Entry 2IRZ (X-ray diffraction, 1.80 A resolution); this record covers chain A.

# Chain A
Name: Beta-secretase 1
Source organism: Homo sapiens
Notes: EC 3.4.23.46; fragment: protease domain
Reference sequence: P56817 (BACE1_HUMAN); residues 1-385 here correspond to UniProt positions 62-446 (UniProt number = residue number + 61)
Amino-acid sequence (405 residues; numbered 1 to 385 plus 20 insertion-coded residues; the number before each row is that of its first residue):
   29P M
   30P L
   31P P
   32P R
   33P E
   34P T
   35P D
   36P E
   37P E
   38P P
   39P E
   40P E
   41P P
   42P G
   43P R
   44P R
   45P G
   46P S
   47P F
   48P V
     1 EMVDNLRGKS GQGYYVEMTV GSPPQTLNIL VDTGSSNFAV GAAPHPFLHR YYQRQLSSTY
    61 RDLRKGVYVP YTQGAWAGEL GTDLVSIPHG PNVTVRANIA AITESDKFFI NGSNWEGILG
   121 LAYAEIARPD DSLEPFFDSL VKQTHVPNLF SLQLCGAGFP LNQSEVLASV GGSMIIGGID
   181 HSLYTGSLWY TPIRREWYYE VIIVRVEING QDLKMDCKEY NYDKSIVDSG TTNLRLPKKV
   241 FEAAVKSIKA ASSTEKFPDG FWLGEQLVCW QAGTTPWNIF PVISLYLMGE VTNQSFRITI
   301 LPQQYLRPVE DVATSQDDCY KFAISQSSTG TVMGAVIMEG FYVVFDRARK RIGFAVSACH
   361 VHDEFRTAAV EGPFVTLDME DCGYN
Disordered / not traced: 29P, 30P, 31P, 32P, 33P, 34P, 35P, 36P, 37P, 38P, 39P, 40P, 41P, 42P, 158-169
Differences from the reference sequence: initiating methionine (29P); engineered mutation Ala75 (Lys136 in P56817), Ala77 (Glu138 in P56817)
Curated features (UniProtKB/Swiss-Prot):
  - active site: Asp32, Asp228
  - modified residue (N6-acetyllysine): Lys65, Lys214, Lys218, Lys224, Lys238, Lys239, Lys246
  - glycosylation (N-linked (GlcNAc...) asparagine): Asn92, Asn111, Asn162, Asn293
Disulfides: Cys155-Cys359, Cys217-Cys382, Cys269-Cys319
Ligand contacts: I02 (3-{5-[(1R)-1-amino-1-methyl-2-phenylethyl]-1,3,4-oxadiazol-2-yl}-N-[(1R)-1-(4-fluorophenyl)ethyl]-5-[methyl(methylsulfonyl)amino]benzamide): Gly11, Gln12, Gly13, Tyr14, Leu30, Asp32, Gly34, Ser35, Tyr71, Thr72, Gln73, Phe108, Ile110, Trp115, Ile118, Asp228, Ser229, Gly230, Thr231, Thr232, Asn233, Arg235, Arg307, Lys321, Ser325, Ala335, Glu339

# Summary
Ligands of chain A: compound I02. From UniProt: active-site residues Asp32 and Asp228.
Chain A is Beta-secretase 1 (Homo sapiens); the structure, Crystal structure of human Beta-secretase complexed
with inhibitor, was determined by X-ray diffraction together with 2IS0 from the same study.
